1HZB - chains A and B; structure by X-ray diffraction, 1.28 A resolution.

# Chain A (and B)
Protein: Cold shock protein cspb
Organism: Bacillus caldolyticus
Notes: chain B of this document is another copy of the same molecule, construct and numbering; everything in this record applies to it too
UniProtKB: P41016 (CSPB_BACCL); residues 1-66 here = UniProt positions 1-66
Chain sequence (66 residues; numbered 1 to 66; the number before each row is that of its first residue):
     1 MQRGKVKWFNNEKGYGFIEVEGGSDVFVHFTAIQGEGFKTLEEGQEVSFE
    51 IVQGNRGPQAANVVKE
Differences from the reference sequence: engineered mutation Glu66 (Leu in P41016)

# Interface between chain A and chain B
Residue-residue contacts (23):
  Trp8(A) - Glu42(B)
  Lys13(A) - Glu42(B)  salt bridge
  Lys13(A) - Glu43(B)  salt bridge
  Tyr15(A) - Asn11(B)
  Tyr15(A) - Glu42(B)  hydrogen bond
  Phe17(A) - Thr40(B)
  Ser24(A) - Glu36(B)  hydrogen bond
  Phe27(A) - Asn11(B)
  Phe27(A) - Phe38(B)  hydrophobic
  Asn55(A) - Phe30(B)
  Arg56(A) - Phe9(B)
  Arg56(A) - Asn11(B)  hydrogen bond (side chain-backbone)
  Arg56(A) - Gly14(B)
  Arg56(A) - Phe30(B)
  Arg56(A) - Gly37(B)
  Arg56(A) - Phe38(B)
  Arg56(A) - Lys39(B)  hydrogen bond (backbone-backbone)
  Gly57(A) - Gly37(B)
  Gly57(A) - Phe38(B)
  Pro58(A) - Glu36(B)
  Pro58(A) - Gly37(B)
  Pro58(A) - Phe38(B)
  Gln59(A) - Phe38(B)
Interface residues without a listed pair, chain A (12 interface residues in all): Asp25
Interface residues without a listed pair, chain B (13 interface residues in all): Glu12, Leu41

# Summary
12 residues of chain A face 13 of chain B across their interface; the contacts include 4 hydrogen bonds and 2
salt bridges. Polar pairs include Lys13(A)-Glu42(B), Lys13(A)-Glu43(B) and Tyr15(A)-Glu42(B).
Chain A and chain B are both Cold shock protein cspb (Bacillus caldolyticus); the structure, Bacillus
caldolyticus cold-shock protein mutants to study determinants of protein stability, was determined by X-ray
diffraction together with 1HZ9, 1HZA, 1HZC and 1I5F from the same study.
